Entry 8BW5 (X-ray diffraction, 2.80 A resolution); this record covers chains H and F of the 3 polymer chains in the assembly.

== Chain H ==
Molecule: Thrombin heavy chain
Source organism: Homo sapiens
Notes: EC 3.4.21.5; fragment: thrombin heavy chain
UniProt: P00734 (THRB_HUMAN); the construct lacks a stretch of the UniProt sequence and is renumbered around it, so the offset changes along the chain: 16-36 = UniProt 364-384; 37-60 = UniProt 386-409; 61-77 = UniProt 419-435; 78-97 = UniProt 437-456; 6 more segments
Amino-acid sequence (259 residues; numbered 16 to 247 plus 28 insertion-coded residues; 1 number in that range is skipped by the numbering (no residue carries it; nothing is unmodelled there); the number before each row is that of its first residue; a row labelled like 60A-60I holds insertion residues (60A, then the next letters in order)):
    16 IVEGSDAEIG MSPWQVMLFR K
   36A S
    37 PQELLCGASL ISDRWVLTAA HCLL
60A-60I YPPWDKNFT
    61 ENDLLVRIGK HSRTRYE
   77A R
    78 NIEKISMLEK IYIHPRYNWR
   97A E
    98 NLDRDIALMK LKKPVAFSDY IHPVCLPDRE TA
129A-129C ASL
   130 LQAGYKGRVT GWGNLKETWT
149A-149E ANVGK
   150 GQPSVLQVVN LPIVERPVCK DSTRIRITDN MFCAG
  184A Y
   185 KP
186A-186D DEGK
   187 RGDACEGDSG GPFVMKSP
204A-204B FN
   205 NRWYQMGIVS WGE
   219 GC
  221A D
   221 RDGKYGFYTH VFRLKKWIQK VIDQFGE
Curated features (UniProtKB/Swiss-Prot):
  - region: Ala183 to Val200 (High affinity receptor-binding region which is also known as the TP508 peptide)
  - active site (Charge relay system): His57, Asp102, Ser195
  - glycosylation: Asn60G (N-linked (GlcNAc...) (complex) asparagine)
Cystine bridges: Cys42-Cys58, Cys168-Cys182, Cys191-Cys220
Covalent attachments: compound 0G6 linked to His57, Ser195; N-acetylglucosamine (NAG) linked to Asn60G
Bound ions: Na+: Arg221, Lys224
Small-molecule neighbours: 0G6 (D-phenylalanyl-N-[(2S,3S)-6-{[amino(iminio)methyl]amino}-1-chloro-2-hydroxyhexan-3-yl]-L-prolinamide): Cys42, Tyr60A, Trp60D, Glu97A, Asn98, Leu99, Ile174, Asp189, Ala190, Cys191, Glu192, Gly193, Asp194, Val213, Ser214, Trp215, Gly216, Glu217, Gly219, Cys220, Gly226

== Chain F ==
Molecule: M08s-1_41mer
Sequence (41 nucleotides; each row starts with the number of its first residue):
     1 GGTCAGATGA TGGGGATGGG GGGTTGGAGG AATGGATGAC C
Disordered / not traced: 41
Bound ions: Na+: DG14, DG15, DG18, DG19, DG22, DG23, DG26, DG27

== Chain H / chain F interface ==
Residue-residue contacts (21; chain H residue first):
  Ile24(H) - DT24(F)  sugar contact
  His71(H) - DT24(F)  base contact
  Ser72(H) - DT24(F)  base contact
  Arg75(H) - DT17(F)  hydrogen bond to the base
  Arg75(H) - DG18(F)  hydrogen bond to the base
  Arg75(H) - DG23(F)  base contact
  Arg75(H) - DT24(F)  hydrogen bond to the base
  Arg75(H) - DT25(F)  hydrogen bond to the base
  Tyr76(H) - DA16(F)  stacking on the base
  Tyr76(H) - DT17(F)  hydrogen bond to the sugar
  Glu77(H) - DT24(F)  hydrogen bond to the base
  Arg77A(H) - DG15(F)  base contact
  Arg77A(H) - DT17(F)  base contact
  Arg77A(H) - DT25(F)  hydrogen bond to the base
  Arg77A(H) - DG26(F)  salt bridge to the phosphate
  Asn78(H) - DT25(F)  hydrogen bond to the phosphate
  Asn78(H) - DG26(F)  hydrogen bond to the phosphate
  Ile79(H) - DT24(F)  base contact
  Ile79(H) - DT25(F)  sugar contact
  Ile82(H) - DA16(F)  base contact
  Tyr117(H) - DT24(F)  hydrogen bond to the phosphate
Other interface residues (no listed pair), chain H (12 interface residues in all): Thr74

== Summary ==
The interface between chain H and chain F involves 12 residues on one side and 8 on the other, with 10
hydrogen bonds, 1 salt bridge and 1 aromatic stacking contact. Among the polar pairs are Arg75(H)-DT17(F),
Arg75(H)-DG18(F) and Arg75(H)-DT24(F).
Chain H is Thrombin heavy chain (Homo sapiens) and chain F is M08s-1_41mer; the structure, X-ray structure of
the complex between human alpha thrombin and the duplex/quadruplex aptamer M08s-1_41mer, was determined by
X-ray diffraction.
